8IGS - chains J and L of the 7 polymer chains in the assembly; structure by electron microscopy, 3.40 A resolution.

[Chain J]
Molecule: DNA-directed RNA polymerase subunit beta'
Organism: Escherichia coli (strain K12)
Notes: EC 2.7.7.6
UniProt: P0A8T7 (RPOC_ECOLI); residue numbers follow UniProt; this construct covers 1-1407
Sequence (1407 residues; row label = number of the first residue in the row):
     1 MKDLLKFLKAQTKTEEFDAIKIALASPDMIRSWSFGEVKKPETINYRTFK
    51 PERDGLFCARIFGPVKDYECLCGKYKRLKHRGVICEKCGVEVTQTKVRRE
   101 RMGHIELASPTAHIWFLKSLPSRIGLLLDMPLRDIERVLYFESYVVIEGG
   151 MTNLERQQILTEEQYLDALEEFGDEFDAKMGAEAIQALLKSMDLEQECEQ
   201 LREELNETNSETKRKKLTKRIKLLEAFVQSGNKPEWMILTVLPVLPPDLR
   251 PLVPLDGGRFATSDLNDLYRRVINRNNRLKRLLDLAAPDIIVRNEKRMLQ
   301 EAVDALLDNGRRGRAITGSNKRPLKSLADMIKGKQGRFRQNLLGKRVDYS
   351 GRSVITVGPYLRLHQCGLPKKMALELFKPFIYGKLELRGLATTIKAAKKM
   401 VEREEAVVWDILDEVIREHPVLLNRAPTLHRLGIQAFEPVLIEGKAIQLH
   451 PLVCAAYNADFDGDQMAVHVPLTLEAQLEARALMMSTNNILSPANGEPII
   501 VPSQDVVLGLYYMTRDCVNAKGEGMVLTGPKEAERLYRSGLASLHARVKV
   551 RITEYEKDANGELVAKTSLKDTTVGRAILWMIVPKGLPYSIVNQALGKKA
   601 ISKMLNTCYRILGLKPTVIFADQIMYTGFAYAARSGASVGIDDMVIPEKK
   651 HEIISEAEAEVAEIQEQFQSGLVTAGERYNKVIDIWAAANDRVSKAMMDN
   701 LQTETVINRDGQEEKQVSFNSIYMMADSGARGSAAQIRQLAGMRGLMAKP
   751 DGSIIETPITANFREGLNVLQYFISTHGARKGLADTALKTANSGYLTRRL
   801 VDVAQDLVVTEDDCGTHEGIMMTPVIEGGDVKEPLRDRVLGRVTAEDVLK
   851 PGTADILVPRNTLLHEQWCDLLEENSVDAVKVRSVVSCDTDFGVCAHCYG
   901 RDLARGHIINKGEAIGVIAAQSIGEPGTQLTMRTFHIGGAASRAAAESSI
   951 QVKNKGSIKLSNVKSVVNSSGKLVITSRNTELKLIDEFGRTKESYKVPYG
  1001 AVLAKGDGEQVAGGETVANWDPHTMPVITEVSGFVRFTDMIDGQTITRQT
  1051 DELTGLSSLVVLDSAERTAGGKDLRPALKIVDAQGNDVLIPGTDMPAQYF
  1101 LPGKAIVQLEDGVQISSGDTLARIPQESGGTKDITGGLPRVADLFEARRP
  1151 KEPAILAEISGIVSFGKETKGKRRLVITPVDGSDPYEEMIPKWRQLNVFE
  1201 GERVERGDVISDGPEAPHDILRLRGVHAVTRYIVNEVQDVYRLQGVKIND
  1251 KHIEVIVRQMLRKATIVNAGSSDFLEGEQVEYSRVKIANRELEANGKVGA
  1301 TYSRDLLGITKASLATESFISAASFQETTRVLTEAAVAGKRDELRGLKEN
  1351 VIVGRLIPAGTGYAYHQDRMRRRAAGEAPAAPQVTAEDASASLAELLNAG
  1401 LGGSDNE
Not modelled in the structure: 1-15, 931-1136, 1376-1407
Bound ions: Zn2+ site 1: Cys70, Cys72, Cys85, Cys88; Mg2+: Asp460, Asp462, Asp464; Zn2+ site 2: Cys814, Cys888, Cys895, Cys898
UniProt features mapped onto this chain:
  - binding site (Zn(2+)): Cys70, Cys72, Cys85, Cys88, Cys814, Cys888, Cys895, Cys898
  - binding site (Mg(2+)): Asp460, Asp462, Asp464
  - modified residue: Lys983 (N6-acetyllysine)
  - mutagenesis: Gln504 (Q504P: Resistant to antibiotics salinamide A and B), Asn690 (N690D: Resistant to antibiotics salinamide A and B), Met697 (M697V: Resistant to antibiotics salinamide A and B), Ala735 (A735T: Resistant to antibiotics salinamide A and B), Arg738 (R738C/H/P/S: Resistant to antibiotics salinamide A and B), Ala748 (A748E: Resistant to antibiotics salinamide A and B), Pro758 (P758S/T: Resistant to antibiotics salinamide A and B), Phe763 (F763C: Resistant to antibiotics salinamide A and B), Ser775 (S775A: Resistant to antibiotics salinamide A and B), Ala779 (A779T/V: Resistant to antibiotics salinamide A and B), Arg780 (R780C: Resistant to antibiotics salinamide A and B), Gly782 (G782A/C: Resistant to antibiotics salinamide A and B), 1 further mutagenesis entry in UniProt

[Chain L]
Molecule: RNA polymerase sigma factor RpoD
Organism: Escherichia coli (strain K12)
UniProt: P00579 (RPOD_ECOLI); residue numbers follow UniProt; this construct covers 1-613
Sequence (613 residues; row label = number of the first residue in the row):
     1 MEQNPQSQLKLLVTRGKEQGYLTYAEVNDHLPEDIVDSDQIEDIIQMIND
    51 MGIQVMEEAPDADDLMLAENTADEDAAEAAAQVLSSVESEIGRTTDPVRM
   101 YMREMGTVELLTREGEIDIAKRIEDGINQVQCSVAEYPEAITYLLEQYDR
   151 VEAEEARLSDLITGFVDPNAEEDLAPTATHVGSELSQEDLDDDEDEDEED
   201 GDDDSADDDNSIDPELAREKFAELRAQYVVTRDTIKAKGRSHATAQEEIL
   251 KLSEVFKQFRLVPKQFDYLVNSMRVMMDRVRTQERLIMKLCVEQCKMPKK
   301 NFITLFTGNETSDTWFNAAIAMNKPWSEKLHDVSEEVHRALQKLQQIEEE
   351 TGLTIEQVKDINRRMSIGEAKARRAKKEMVEANLRLVISIAKKYTNRGLQ
   401 FLDLIQEGNIGLMKAVDKFEYRRGYKFSTYATWWIRQAITRSIADQARTI
   451 RIPVHMIETINKLNRISRQMLQEMGREPTPEELAERMLMPEDKIRKVLKI
   501 AKEPISMETPIGDDEDSHLGDFIEDTTLELPLDSATTESLRAATHDVLAG
   551 LTAREAKVLRMRFGIDMNTDYTLEEVGKQFDVTRERIRQIEAKALRKLRH
   601 PSRSEVLRSFLDD
Not modelled in the structure: 1-91, 154-364, 612-613
UniProt features mapped onto this chain:
  - DNA-binding region: Leu573 to Ala592 (H-T-H motif)
  - region: Arg584 to Arg599 (Interaction with anti-sigma factors)
  - motif: Asp403 to Gln406 (Interaction with polymerase core subunit RpoC)
  - site: Arg562 (Interaction with anti-sigma factors)
  - mutagenesis: Ala553 (A553D: Disrupts the interaction with Escherichia phage lambda antitermination protein Q), Arg596 (R596D/E: 2-fold reduction in activation of class II Crp-dependent promoters)

[How chain J and chain L interact]
Residue-residue contacts (81):
  Glu42(J) with Arg451(L), salt bridge
  Thr43(J) with Thr449(L), hydrogen bond (side chain-backbone); Ile450(L)
  Ile44(J) with Ile450(L)
  Tyr46(J) with Ile450(L), hydrophobic; Arg451(L); Ile452(L), hydrophobic; Pro453(L); Ile500(L), hydrophobic
  Lys79(J) with Asn568(L); Thr569(L)
  Arg137(J) with Arg93(L)
  Tyr140(J) with Thr95(L)
  Glu142(J) with Arg93(L), salt bridge; Arg103(L), salt bridge
  Val253(J) with Ile523(L), hydrophobic
  Leu255(J) with Ile523(L), hydrophobic
  Gly258(J) with Ala501(L)
  Arg259(J) with Ile505(L)
  Phe260(J) with Pro504(L); Ile505(L), hydrogen bond (backbone-backbone)
  Ala261(J) with Ile505(L); Met507(L), hydrophobic; Ile523(L), hydrophobic
  Thr262(J) with Pro504(L); Ile505(L), hydrogen bond (backbone-backbone); Ser506(L); Met507(L), hydrogen bond (backbone-backbone)
  Ser263(J) with Met507(L)
  Asp264(J) with Ser506(L), hydrogen bond; Glu508(L)
  Arg270(J) with Gln446(L); Arg448(L); Thr449(L), hydrogen bond
  Arg271(J) with Gln400(L)
  Asn274(J) with Gln446(L)
  Arg275(J) with Gln400(L), hydrogen bond; Asp403(L), salt bridge
  Arg278(J) with Asp403(L), salt bridge; Gln406(L); Glu407(L), salt bridge; Ile410(L); Gln446(L)
  Arg281(J) with Glu407(L), salt bridge; Ile410(L)
  Leu282(J) with Gln406(L); Ile410(L), hydrophobic
  Leu285(J) with Met413(L), hydrophobic
  Ala287(J) with Met413(L), hydrophobic
  Pro288(J) with Val380(L), hydrophobic
  Ile290(J) with Glu104(L); Met105(L), hydrophobic; Leu384(L), hydrophobic
  Ile291(J) with Gln406(L), hydrogen bond (backbone-side chain); Asn409(L)
  Arg293(J) with Glu104(L)
  Asn294(J) with Tyr101(L); Leu402(L); Gln406(L)
  Glu295(J) with Gln406(L)
  Arg297(J) with Met100(L); Glu104(L), salt bridge
  Met298(J) with Leu402(L), hydrophobic; Asp403(L); Gln406(L)
  Ile316(J) with Gln400(L)
  Arg322(J) with Glu508(L), hydrogen bond (side chain-backbone); Pro510(L)
  Lys325(J) with Glu508(L)
  Met330(J) with Glu508(L)
  Gln335(J) with Asp516(L); His518(L)
  Tyr382(J) with Leu532(L), hydrophobic
  Thr392(J) with Ser609(L), hydrogen bond
  Thr393(J) with Ser609(L); Phe610(L)
  Ile394(J) with Leu532(L), hydrophobic; Ala535(L), hydrophobic; Thr536(L)
  Lys395(J) with Thr536(L)
  Lys398(J) with Leu532(L)
Interface residues without a listed pair, chain J (52 interface residues in all): Pro251, Leu252, Asp289, Glu301, Arg312, Ser319, Asn320
Interface residues without a listed pair, chain L (50 interface residues in all): Thr94, Pro97, Lys377, Met456, Glu503, Thr509, Asp533, Ser539

[Overview]
52 residues of chain J and 50 residues of chain L are in contact; the contacts include 10 hydrogen bonds and 8
salt bridges. Polar pairs include Glu42(J)-Arg451(L), Glu142(J)-Arg93(L) and Glu142(J)-Arg103(L).
Here chain J is DNA-directed RNA polymerase subunit beta' and chain L is RNA polymerase sigma factor RpoD,
both from Escherichia coli (strain K12). Entry 8IGS (Cryo-EM structure of RNAP-promoter open complex at lambda
promoter PRE) was determined by electron microscopy (same publication as 8IGR).
